4XLR - chains C and D of the 10 polymer chains in the assembly; structure by X-ray diffraction, 4.30 A resolution (low resolution: residue-level contacts below are approximate; hydrogen-bond / salt-bridge calls are withheld).

[Chain C]
Name: DNA-directed RNA polymerase subunit beta
Organism: Thermus aquaticus
Notes: EC 2.7.7.6
Reference sequence: Q9KWU7 (RPOB_THEAQ); residue numbers follow UniProt; this construct covers 1-1119
Amino-acid sequence (1119 residues; each row starts with the number of its first residue):
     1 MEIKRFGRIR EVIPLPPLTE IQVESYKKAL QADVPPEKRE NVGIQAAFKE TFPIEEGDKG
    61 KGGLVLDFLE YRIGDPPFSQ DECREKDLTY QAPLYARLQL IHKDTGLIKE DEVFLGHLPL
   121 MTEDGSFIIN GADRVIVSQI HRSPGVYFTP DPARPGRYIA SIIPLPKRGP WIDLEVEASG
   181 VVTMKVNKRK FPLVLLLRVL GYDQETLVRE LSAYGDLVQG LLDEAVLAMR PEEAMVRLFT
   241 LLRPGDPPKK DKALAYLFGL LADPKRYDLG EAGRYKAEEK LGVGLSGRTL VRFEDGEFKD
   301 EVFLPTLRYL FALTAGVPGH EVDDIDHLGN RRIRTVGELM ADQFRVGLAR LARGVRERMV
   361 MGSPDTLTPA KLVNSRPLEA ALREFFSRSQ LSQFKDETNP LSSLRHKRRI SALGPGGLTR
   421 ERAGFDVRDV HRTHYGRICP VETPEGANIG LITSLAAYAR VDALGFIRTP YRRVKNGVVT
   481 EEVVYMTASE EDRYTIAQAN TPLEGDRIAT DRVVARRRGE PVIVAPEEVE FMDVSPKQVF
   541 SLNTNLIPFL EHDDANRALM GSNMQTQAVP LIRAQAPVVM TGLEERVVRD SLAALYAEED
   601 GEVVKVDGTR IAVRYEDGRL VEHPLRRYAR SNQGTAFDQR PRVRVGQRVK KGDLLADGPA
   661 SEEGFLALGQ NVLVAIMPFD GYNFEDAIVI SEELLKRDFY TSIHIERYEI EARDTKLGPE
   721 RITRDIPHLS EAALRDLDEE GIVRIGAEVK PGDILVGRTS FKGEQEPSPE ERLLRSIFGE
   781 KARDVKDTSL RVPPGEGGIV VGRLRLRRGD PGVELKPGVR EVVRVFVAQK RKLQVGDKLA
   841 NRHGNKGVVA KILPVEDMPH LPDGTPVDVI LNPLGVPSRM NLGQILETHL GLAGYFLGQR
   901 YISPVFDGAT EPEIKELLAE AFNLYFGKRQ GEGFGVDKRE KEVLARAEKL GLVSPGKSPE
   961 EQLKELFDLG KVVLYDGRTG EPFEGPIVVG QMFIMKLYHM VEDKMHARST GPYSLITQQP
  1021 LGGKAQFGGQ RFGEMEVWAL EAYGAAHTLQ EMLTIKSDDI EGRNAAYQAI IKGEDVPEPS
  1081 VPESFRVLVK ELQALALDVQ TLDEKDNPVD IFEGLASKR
Disordered / not traced: 1, 1119

[Chain D]
Name: DNA-directed RNA polymerase subunit beta'
Organism: Thermus aquaticus
Notes: EC 2.7.7.6
Reference sequence: Q9KWU6 (RPOC_THEAQ); residue numbers follow UniProt; this construct covers 1-1524
Amino-acid sequence (1524 residues; row label = number of the first residue in the row):
     1 MKKEVRKVRI ALASPEKIRS WSYGEVEKPE TINYRTLKPE RDGLFDERIF GPIKDYECAC
    61 GKYKRQRFEG KVCERCGVEV TRSIVRRYRM GHIELATPAA HIWFVKDVPS KIGTLLDLSA
   121 TELEQVLYFN KYIVLDPKGA VLDGVPVEKR QLLTDEEYRE LRYGKQETYP LPAGVDALVK
   181 DGEEVVKGQE LAPGVVSRMD GVALYRFPRR VRVDYLRKER AALRIPLSAW VEKEAYRPGE
   241 VLAELSEPYL FRAEESGVVE LKDLAEGHLI YLRQEEEVVA RYFLPAGMTP LVVEGEIVEV
   301 GQPLAEGKGL LRLPRHMTAK EVEAEEEGDS VHLTLFLEWT EPKDYKVAPH MNVIVPEGAK
   361 VQAGEKIVAA IDPEEEVIAE AEGVVHLHEP ASILVVKARV YPFEDDVEVT TGDRVAPGDV
   421 LADGGKVKSE IYGRVEVDLV RNVVRVVESY DIDARMGAEA IQELLKELDL EKLERELLEE
   481 MKHPSRARRA KARKRLEVVR AFLDSGNRPE WMILEAVPVL PPDLRPMVQV DGGRFATSDL
   541 NDLYRRLINR NNRLKKLLAQ GAPEIIIRNE KRMLQEAVDA VIDNGRRGSP VTNPGSERPL
   601 RSLTDILSGK QGRFRQNLLG KRVDYSGRSV IVVGPQLKLH QCGLPKRMAL ELFKPFLLKK
   661 MEEKAFAPNV KAARRMLERQ RDIKDEVWDA LEEVIHGKVV LLNRAPTLHR LGIQAFQPVL
   721 VEGQSIQLHP LVCEAFNADF DGDQMAVHVP LSSFAQAEAR IQMLSAHNLL SPASGEPLAK
   781 PSRDIILGLY YITQVRKEKK GAGMAFATPE EALAAYERGE VALNAPIVVA GRETSVGRLK
   841 FVFANPDEAL LAVAHGLLDL QDVVTVRYLG RRLETSPGRI LFARIVGEAV GDEKVAQELI
   901 QMDVPQEKNS LKDLVYQAFL RLGMEKTARL LDALKYYGFT LSTTSGITIG IDDAVIPEEK
   961 QRYLEEADRK LRQIEQAYEM GFLTDRERYD QVIQLWTETT EKVTQAVFKN FEENYPFNPL
  1021 YVMAQSGARG NPQQIRQLCG MRGLMQKPSG ETFEVPVRSS FREGLTVLEY FISSHGARKG
  1081 GADTALRTAD SGYLTRKLVD VAHEIVVREA DCGTTNYISV PLFQMDEVTR TLRLRKRSDI
  1141 ESGLYGRVLA REVEALGRRL EEGRYLSLED VHFLIKAAEA GEVREVPVRS PLTCQTRYGV
  1201 CQKCYGYDLS MARPVSIGEA VGVVAAESIG EPGTQLTMRT FHTGGVAVGT DITQGLPRVI
  1261 ELFEARRPKA KAVISEIDGV VRIEEGEDRL SVFVESEGFS KEYKLPKDAR LLVKDGDYVE
  1321 AGQPLTRGAI DPHQLLEAKG PEAVERYLVD EIQKVYRAQG VKLHDKHIEI VVRQMLKYVE
  1381 VTDPGDSRLL EGQVLEKWDV EALNERLIAE GKVPVAWKPL LMGVTKSALS TKSWLSAASF
  1441 QNTTHVLTEA AIAGKKDELI GLKENVILGR LIPAGTGSDF VRFTQVVDQR TLKAIEEARK
  1501 EAVEAKEKEA PRRPVRREQP GKGL
Disordered / not traced: 1, 1239-1252, 1506-1524
Ion coordination: Zn2+ site 1: Cys58, Cys60, Cys73, Cys76; Mg2+: Asp739, Asp741, Asp743 (shared with 1 residue of chain Q); Zn2+ site 2: Cys1112, Arg1189, Cys1194, Cys1201, Cys1204
UniProt features mapped onto this chain:
  - binding site (Zn(2+)): Cys58, Cys60, Cys73, Cys76, Cys1112, Cys1194, Cys1201, Cys1204
  - binding site (Mg(2+)): Asp739, Asp741, Asp743

[Interface between chain C and chain D]
Contacting residue pairs (403):
  Phe425(C) - Lys1079(D)
  Phe425(C) - Asp1083(D)
  Arg428(C) - Arg1078(D)
  Arg428(C) - Leu1086(D)
  Asp429(C) - Pro1048(D)
  Asp429(C) - Lys1079(D)
  Val430(C) - Pro1048(D)
  Val430(C) - His1075(D)
  Val430(C) - Arg1078(D)
  His431(C) - His1075(D)
  Arg432(C) - Lys1047(D)
  Arg432(C) - Phe1071(D)
  His434(C) - Phe1071(D)
  Tyr435(C) - Phe1071(D)
  Cys439(C) - Arg1078(D)
  Pro440(C) - Phe1071(D)
  Pro440(C) - Ser1074(D)
  Pro440(C) - Arg1078(D)
  Val441(C) - Arg1078(D)
  Thr443(C) - Arg1078(D)
  Ile449(C) - Arg1078(D)
  Gly450(C) - Arg1078(D)
  Thr453(C) - Arg1078(D)
  Gln498(C) - Leu1068(D)
  Asn500(C) - Val1067(D)
  Asn500(C) - Leu1068(D)
  Val514(C) - Leu1068(D)
  Pro521(C) - Phe1053(D)
  Pro521(C) - Val1055(D)
  Pro536(C) - Val1067(D)
  Val539(C) - Val1067(D)
  Phe540(C) - Tyr1070(D)
  Leu550(C) - Tyr1070(D)
  Glu551(C) - Gly1064(D)
  Glu551(C) - Leu1065(D)
  Glu551(C) - Tyr1070(D)
  His552(C) - Phe1061(D)
  His552(C) - Arg1062(D)
  His552(C) - Glu1063(D)
  His552(C) - Gly1064(D)
  Asp553(C) - Phe1061(D)
  Asp553(C) - Tyr1070(D)
  Asp554(C) - Arg1042(D)
  Asp554(C) - Phe1061(D)
  Asp554(C) - Tyr1070(D)
  Ala555(C) - Tyr1070(D)
  Ala558(C) - Tyr1070(D)
  Ile676(C) - Thr948(D)
  Met677(C) - Thr943(D)
  Pro678(C) - Asp784(D)
  Pro678(C) - Leu787(D)
  Pro678(C) - Ser942(D)
  Pro678(C) - Thr943(D)
  Pro678(C) - Ile947(D)
  Phe679(C) - Thr943(D)
  Asp680(C) - Pro635(D)
  Asp680(C) - Phe939(D)
  Asp680(C) - Thr943(D)
  Gly681(C) - Val633(D)
  Gly681(C) - Pro635(D)
  Gly681(C) - Phe939(D)
  Tyr682(C) - Val633(D)
  Tyr682(C) - Pro635(D)
  Tyr682(C) - Gln636(D)
  Phe684(C) - Val633(D)
  Phe684(C) - Pro730(D)
  Phe684(C) - Phe740(D)
  Phe684(C) - Ser782(D)
  Phe684(C) - Arg783(D)
  Phe684(C) - Asp784(D)
  Glu685(C) - Asp739(D)
  Glu685(C) - Phe740(D)
  Glu685(C) - Arg783(D)
  Glu685(C) - Asp784(D)
  Glu685(C) - Arg1029(D)
  Asp686(C) - Phe740(D)
  Asp686(C) - Arg1029(D)
  Ala687(C) - Phe740(D)
  Ile710(C) - Asp531(D)
  Glu711(C) - Gly532(D)
  Arg713(C) - Gln529(D)
  Arg713(C) - Asp531(D)
  Arg713(C) - Gly533(D)
  Lys716(C) - Leu37(D)
  Lys716(C) - Gln529(D)
  Lys750(C) - Gln680(D)
  Lys750(C) - Arg681(D)
  Pro751(C) - Arg681(D)
  Arg758(C) - Asp531(D)
  Gln765(C) - Lys54(D)
  Gln765(C) - Glu57(D)
  Glu766(C) - Lys64(D)
  Glu766(C) - Arg65(D)
  Pro769(C) - Arg65(D)
  Lys816(C) - Gly532(D)
  Lys816(C) - Arg534(D)
  Gln834(C) - Gly723(D)
  Gln834(C) - Gln724(D)
  Val835(C) - Ser725(D)
  Gly836(C) - Val630(D)
  Gly836(C) - Val632(D)
  Gly836(C) - Ser725(D)
  Lys838(C) - Asp741(D)
  Lys838(C) - Gly742(D)
  Lys846(C) - Asp741(D)
  Gly847(C) - Phe740(D)
  Gly847(C) - Asp741(D)
  Val848(C) - Val630(D)
  Val848(C) - Ile631(D)
  Val848(C) - Phe740(D)
  Val848(C) - Gly742(D)
  Val849(C) - Val632(D)
  Ala850(C) - Val632(D)
  Asn872(C) - Asp784(D)
  Pro873(C) - Ile947(D)
  Pro873(C) - Ile949(D)
  Pro873(C) - Met1023(D)
  Leu874(C) - Arg783(D)
  Leu874(C) - Asp784(D)
  Leu874(C) - Met1023(D)
  Leu874(C) - Arg1029(D)
  Val876(C) - Ile949(D)
  Pro877(C) - Ile949(D)
  Pro877(C) - Leu1020(D)
  Pro877(C) - Met1023(D)
  Pro877(C) - Arg1029(D)
  Pro877(C) - Gln1034(D)
  Pro877(C) - Leu1038(D)
  Ser878(C) - Arg1029(D)
  Ser878(C) - Gln1034(D)
  Arg879(C) - Arg1029(D)
  Met880(C) - Gln1034(D)
  Met880(C) - Gln1037(D)
  Met880(C) - Leu1038(D)
  Met880(C) - Phe1061(D)
  Leu882(C) - Leu1038(D)
  Leu882(C) - Phe1061(D)
  Leu882(C) - Arg1062(D)
  Ile885(C) - Gly950(D)
  Ile885(C) - Ile951(D)
  Leu886(C) - Ile951(D)
  His889(C) - Gly950(D)
  His889(C) - Ile951(D)
  Phe906(C) - Leu1065(D)
  Phe906(C) - Thr1066(D)
  Phe906(C) - Val1067(D)
  Phe906(C) - Tyr1070(D)
  Glu911(C) - Ile951(D)
  Glu911(C) - Arg1062(D)
  Lys915(C) - Asp952(D)
  Arg946(C) - Arg796(D)
  Arg946(C) - Asp859(D)
  Arg946(C) - Leu860(D)
  Lys949(C) - Arg796(D)
  Lys949(C) - Glu798(D)
  Lys949(C) - Leu823(D)
  Lys949(C) - Asn824(D)
  Lys949(C) - Asp859(D)
  Lys949(C) - Asp862(D)
  Leu950(C) - Phe1017(D)
  Leu969(C) - Asp952(D)
  Lys971(C) - Thr948(D)
  Lys971(C) - Asp953(D)
  Arg978(C) - Thr943(D)
  Phe983(C) - Thr943(D)
  Phe983(C) - Thr944(D)
  Glu984(C) - Tyr791(D)
  Glu984(C) - Leu860(D)
  Glu984(C) - Thr944(D)
  Glu984(C) - Ser945(D)
  Gly985(C) - Ser945(D)
  Pro986(C) - Gly946(D)
  Pro986(C) - Thr948(D)
  Ile987(C) - Gly946(D)
  Ile987(C) - Thr948(D)
  Val988(C) - Thr948(D)
  Val988(C) - Ile949(D)
  Val988(C) - Gly950(D)
  His999(C) - Gln744(D)
  Val1001(C) - Ser629(D)
  Val1001(C) - Val630(D)
  Val1001(C) - Gln724(D)
  Val1001(C) - Ser725(D)
  Glu1002(C) - Gln724(D)
  Lys1004(C) - Arg628(D)
  Lys1004(C) - Gln744(D)
  Met1005(C) - Arg628(D)
  Met1005(C) - Ser629(D)
  Met1005(C) - Met648(D)
  Met1005(C) - Gln724(D)
  His1006(C) - Gly627(D)
  His1006(C) - Arg628(D)
  His1006(C) - Met648(D)
  Ala1007(C) - Ser626(D)
  Ala1007(C) - Gly627(D)
  Ala1007(C) - Met648(D)
  Arg1008(C) - Asp624(D)
  Arg1008(C) - Tyr625(D)
  Arg1008(C) - Ser626(D)
  Arg1008(C) - Glu651(D)
  Ser1009(C) - Asp624(D)
  Ser1009(C) - Tyr625(D)
  Ser1009(C) - Glu651(D)
  Ser1009(C) - Leu652(D)
  Ser1009(C) - Lys654(D)
  Thr1010(C) - Asp624(D)
  Thr1010(C) - Tyr625(D)
  Gly1011(C) - Asp624(D)
  Tyr1013(C) - Asp624(D)
  Leu1015(C) - Arg87(D)
  Ile1016(C) - Arg87(D)
  Ile1016(C) - Arg613(D)
  Thr1017(C) - Asn617(D)
  Gln1018(C) - Arg87(D)
  Gln1019(C) - Asn617(D)
  Gln1019(C) - Lys621(D)
  Gln1019(C) - Arg622(D)
  Pro1020(C) - Arg622(D)
  Pro1020(C) - Val623(D)
  Leu1021(C) - Arg622(D)
  Gly1022(C) - Arg622(D)
  Gly1023(C) - Arg622(D)
  Phe1027(C) - Glu651(D)
  Gly1029(C) - Arg622(D)
  Gly1029(C) - Val623(D)
  Gly1029(C) - Ser626(D)
  Gln1030(C) - Lys621(D)
  Gln1030(C) - Arg622(D)
  Gln1030(C) - Val623(D)
  Gln1030(C) - Ser626(D)
  Gln1030(C) - Gly627(D)
  Gln1030(C) - Arg628(D)
  Arg1031(C) - Arg615(D)
  Arg1031(C) - Gln616(D)
  Arg1031(C) - Gly620(D)
  Arg1031(C) - Lys621(D)
  Arg1031(C) - Arg622(D)
  Phe1032(C) - Gly620(D)
  Phe1032(C) - Lys621(D)
  Phe1032(C) - Ile713(D)
  Glu1034(C) - Arg615(D)
  Glu1034(C) - Leu619(D)
  Glu1034(C) - Arg1096(D)
  Met1035(C) - Thr707(D)
  Met1035(C) - Glu1227(D)
  Glu1036(C) - Asn703(D)
  Glu1036(C) - Thr707(D)
  Glu1036(C) - Ile713(D)
  Val1037(C) - Leu619(D)
  Trp1038(C) - Arg1096(D)
  Trp1038(C) - Val1099(D)
  Trp1038(C) - Val1223(D)
  Trp1038(C) - Lys1463(D)
  Ala1039(C) - Thr707(D)
  Ala1039(C) - Arg710(D)
  Ala1039(C) - Glu1227(D)
  Leu1040(C) - Met763(D)
  Glu1041(C) - Ala1220(D)
  Glu1041(C) - Leu1462(D)
  Glu1041(C) - Val1466(D)
  Ala1042(C) - Arg710(D)
  Ala1042(C) - Glu1219(D)
  Ala1042(C) - Ala1220(D)
  Ala1042(C) - Val1223(D)
  Ala1042(C) - Glu1227(D)
  Tyr1043(C) - Arg710(D)
  Tyr1043(C) - Leu711(D)
  Tyr1043(C) - Ile713(D)
  Tyr1043(C) - Gln714(D)
  Tyr1043(C) - Gln762(D)
  Tyr1043(C) - Met763(D)
  Tyr1043(C) - Asn768(D)
  Gly1044(C) - Gly1475(D)
  Gly1044(C) - Thr1476(D)
  Ala1045(C) - Glu758(D)
  Ala1045(C) - Met763(D)
  Ala1046(C) - Glu758(D)
  Ala1046(C) - Leu1471(D)
  Ala1046(C) - Ile1472(D)
  Ala1046(C) - Ala1474(D)
  Ala1046(C) - Thr1476(D)
  Ala1046(C) - Gly1477(D)
  His1047(C) - Phe754(D)
  His1047(C) - Ala755(D)
  His1047(C) - Glu758(D)
  His1047(C) - Leu1471(D)
  His1047(C) - Thr1476(D)
  Thr1048(C) - Ala755(D)
  Thr1048(C) - Glu758(D)
  Leu1049(C) - Ile1472(D)
  Gln1050(C) - Arg1470(D)
  Gln1050(C) - Leu1471(D)
  Glu1051(C) - Ser752(D)
  Glu1051(C) - Ala755(D)
  Met1052(C) - Val623(D)
  Met1052(C) - His748(D)
  Leu1053(C) - Leu618(D)
  Leu1053(C) - Lys621(D)
  Leu1053(C) - Val1466(D)
  Leu1053(C) - Gly1469(D)
  Thr1054(C) - Gly1469(D)
  Lys1056(C) - Val623(D)
  Lys1056(C) - Asp624(D)
  Lys1056(C) - Tyr625(D)
  Lys1056(C) - His748(D)
  Lys1056(C) - Val749(D)
  Lys1056(C) - Pro750(D)
  Lys1056(C) - Leu751(D)
  Ser1057(C) - Lys621(D)
  Ser1057(C) - Arg622(D)
  Ser1057(C) - Val623(D)
  Ser1057(C) - Asp624(D)
  Asp1058(C) - Lys621(D)
  Tyr1067(C) - Lys654(D)
  Tyr1067(C) - Pro655(D)
  Tyr1067(C) - Leu658(D)
  Tyr1067(C) - Arg674(D)
  Ile1070(C) - Pro655(D)
  Ile1070(C) - Phe656(D)
  Ile1070(C) - Lys659(D)
  Ile1071(C) - Pro655(D)
  Ile1071(C) - Leu658(D)
  Ile1071(C) - Lys659(D)
  Ile1071(C) - Val670(D)
  Lys1072(C) - Lys659(D)
  Gly1073(C) - Lys659(D)
  Asp1075(C) - Ser752(D)
  Asp1075(C) - Ser753(D)
  Val1076(C) - Ser752(D)
  Pro1082(C) - Lys621(D)
  Pro1082(C) - Leu1468(D)
  Pro1082(C) - Gly1469(D)
  Glu1083(C) - Arg87(D)
  Glu1083(C) - Tyr88(D)
  Ser1084(C) - Asn617(D)
  Ser1084(C) - Leu618(D)
  Ser1084(C) - Lys621(D)
  Phe1085(C) - Leu618(D)
  Phe1085(C) - Ile1467(D)
  Phe1085(C) - Leu1468(D)
  Arg1086(C) - Tyr88(D)
  Val1087(C) - Arg87(D)
  Leu1088(C) - Leu607(D)
  Leu1088(C) - Arg613(D)
  Leu1088(C) - Leu618(D)
  Lys1090(C) - Arg87(D)
  Lys1090(C) - Tyr88(D)
  Lys1090(C) - Met90(D)
  Lys1090(C) - Leu520(D)
  Lys1090(C) - Leu524(D)
  Glu1091(C) - Leu520(D)
  Glu1091(C) - Ile606(D)
  Glu1091(C) - Arg613(D)
  Leu1092(C) - Leu607(D)
  Gln1093(C) - Trp21(D)
  Gln1093(C) - Met90(D)
  Gln1093(C) - Pro518(D)
  Ala1094(C) - Pro518(D)
  Ala1094(C) - Leu520(D)
  Ala1094(C) - Tyr544(D)
  Ala1094(C) - Leu603(D)
  Leu1095(C) - Leu603(D)
  Leu1095(C) - Thr604(D)
  Leu1095(C) - Leu607(D)
  Ala1096(C) - Ala13(D)
  Ala1096(C) - Ile18(D)
  Ala1096(C) - Pro518(D)
  Leu1097(C) - Ile10(D)
  Leu1097(C) - Ala11(D)
  Leu1097(C) - Trp21(D)
  Leu1097(C) - Ala1451(D)
  Asp1098(C) - Ile10(D)
  Asp1098(C) - Ala11(D)
  Asp1098(C) - Trp21(D)
  Gln1100(C) - Val8(D)
  Gln1100(C) - Arg9(D)
  Gln1100(C) - Ala11(D)
  Thr1101(C) - Lys7(D)
  Leu1102(C) - Val5(D)
  Leu1102(C) - Arg6(D)
  Leu1102(C) - Lys7(D)
  Leu1102(C) - Arg9(D)
  Asp1103(C) - Lys3(D)
  Asp1103(C) - Glu4(D)
  Asp1103(C) - Arg6(D)
  Asp1103(C) - Lys7(D)
  Glu1104(C) - Lys3(D)
  Glu1104(C) - Glu4(D)
  Asp1106(C) - Lys7(D)
  Asp1106(C) - Lys1456(D)
  Phe1112(C) - Tyr88(D)
  Leu1115(C) - Tyr23(D)
  Leu1115(C) - Ile84(D)
  Leu1115(C) - Val85(D)
  Leu1115(C) - Tyr88(D)
  Leu1115(C) - Arg89(D)
  Ala1116(C) - Tyr23(D)
  Ala1116(C) - Tyr88(D)
  Ser1117(C) - Tyr23(D)
  Lys1118(C) - Arg19(D)
  Lys1118(C) - Ser20(D)
  Lys1118(C) - Ser22(D)
  Lys1118(C) - Tyr23(D)
Other interface residues (no listed pair), chain C (186 interface residues in all): Gly446, Gly519, Asn683, Pro767, Lys851, Gly875, Asp968, Gly1033, Ile1060, Arg1063, Ala1066, Glu1078, Ser1080, Val1099, Val1109
Other interface residues (no listed pair), chain D (199 interface residues in all): Leu12, Lys17, Trp103, Leu514, Pro521, Asp523, Pro526, Phe535, Ile582, Phe614, Pro645, Ala746, Ala759, Gln861, Thr940, Leu941, Asn1014, Tyr1015, Ile1072, Ala1077, Gly1081, Ala1082, Ala1085, Val1224

[In short]
The interface between chain C and chain D involves 186 residues on one side and 199 on the other. Cys58(D),
Cys60(D), Cys73(D) and Cys76(D) coordinate Zn2+ site 1. Curated annotation (UniProt) lists 8 Zn2+-binding
residues and 3 Mg2+-binding residues on chain D.
Here chain C is DNA-directed RNA polymerase subunit beta and chain D is DNA-directed RNA polymerase subunit
beta', both from Thermus aquaticus. Entry 4XLR (Crystal structure of T.aquaticus transcription initiation
complex with CarD containing bubble promoter and RNA) was determined by X-ray diffraction, deposited together
with 4XLS and 4XAX.
